Entry 6CHF (X-ray diffraction, 2.40 A resolution); this record covers chains A and B.

# Chain A (and B)
Protein: Uncharacterized protein DKFZp686C11235
From: Homo sapiens
Notes: chain B of this document is another copy of the same molecule, construct and numbering; everything in this record applies to it too
UniProt: Q6MZV7 (Q6MZV7_HUMAN); residues 234-447 here correspond to UniProt positions 260-473 (UniProt number = residue number + 26)
Amino-acid sequence (214 residues; each row starts with the number of its first residue):
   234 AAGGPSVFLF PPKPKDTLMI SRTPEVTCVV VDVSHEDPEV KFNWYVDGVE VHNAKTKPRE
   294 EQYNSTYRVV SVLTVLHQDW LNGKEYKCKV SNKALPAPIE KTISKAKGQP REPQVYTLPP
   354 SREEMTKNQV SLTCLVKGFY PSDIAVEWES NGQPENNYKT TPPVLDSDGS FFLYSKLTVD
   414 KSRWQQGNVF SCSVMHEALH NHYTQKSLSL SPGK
Disordered / not traced: 445-447 (chain B: 234-237, 446-447)
Cystine bridges: C261-C321, C367-C425
Glycans and other covalent adducts: glycan linked to N297
Differences from the reference sequence: engineered mutation A234 (Leu260 in Q6MZV7), A235 (Leu261 in Q6MZV7)
What the authors report for this chain:
  - conformationally variable residues (domain motion): P238
  - post-translational modification sites: N297
  - allosteric site: F241 to M252, V427 to L443 (proposed by the authors, not directly observed)
  - mutagenesis - L234A/L235A: decreased binding to FcgammaR (proposed by the authors, not directly observed)
  - binding site for N-acetylglucosamine: F241, F243 (citing earlier work)
  - contacts within the chain: K248-E380 (hydrogen bond), L251-M428, K338-E430 (hydrogen bond), L251-E430, L251-H435 (citing earlier work)

# Chain A / chain B interface
Residue-residue contacts (49):
  Q347(A) with K360(B), hydrogen bond
  Y349(A) with S354(B); E356(B); E357(B); K360(B), hydrogen bond
  T350(A) with S354(B)
  L351(A) with L351(B), hydrophobic; P352(B); S354(B); T366(B)
  S354(A) with Y349(B); T350(B); L351(B)
  E356(A) with V348(B); Y349(B); K439(B), salt bridge
  E357(A) with Y349(B); K370(B), salt bridge
  K360(A) with Y349(B)
  S364(A) with K370(B), hydrogen bond
  T366(A) with L351(B); Y407(B), hydrogen bond
  L368(A) with S364(B); K409(B)
  K370(A) with E357(B); S364(B); K409(B)
  N390(A) with S400(B)
  K392(A) with L398(B); D399(B); F405(B)
  T394(A) with V397(B); F405(B)
  V397(A) with T394(B); P395(B)
  D399(A) with K392(B); K409(B), salt bridge
  S400(A) with N390(B)
  F405(A) with K392(B); K409(B)
  Y407(A) with T366(B), hydrogen bond; Y407(B), hydrophobic; K409(B)
  K409(A) with L368(B); K370(B); D399(B), salt bridge; F405(B); Y407(B)
  T411(A) with K370(B)
Interface residues without a listed pair, chain A (27 interface residues in all): P352, T393, P395, L398, S408
Interface residues without a listed pair, chain B (28 interface residues in all): P353, T393, S408

# Overview
Chain A and chain B form an interface of 27 and 28 residues respectively, with 5 hydrogen bonds and 4 salt
bridges. Polar contacts include E356(A)-K439(B), E357(A)-K370(B) and D399(A)-K409(B). From the paper: a
binding site for N-acetylglucosamine at F241(A) and F243(A); L234A/L235A of chain A reduce binding to
FcgammaR.
Both chains are Uncharacterized protein DKFZp686C11235 (Homo sapiens). Entry 6CHF (Crystal structure of a Fc
fragment LALA mutant (L234A, L235A) of human IgG1 (crystal form 1)) was determined by X-ray diffraction
together with 6CJC and 6CJX from the same study.
